PDB entry 6N7T | electron microscopy, 3.90 A resolution | chains F and T of the 7 polymer chains in the assembly

Chain F:
Protein: DNA primase/helicase
From: Enterobacteria phage T7
Notes: EC 2.7.7.-, 3.6.4.12
UniProtKB: P03692 (PRIM_BPT7); numbering as in UniProt (aligned over 1-566)
Chain sequence (566 residues; numbered 1 to 566; the number before each row is that of its first residue):
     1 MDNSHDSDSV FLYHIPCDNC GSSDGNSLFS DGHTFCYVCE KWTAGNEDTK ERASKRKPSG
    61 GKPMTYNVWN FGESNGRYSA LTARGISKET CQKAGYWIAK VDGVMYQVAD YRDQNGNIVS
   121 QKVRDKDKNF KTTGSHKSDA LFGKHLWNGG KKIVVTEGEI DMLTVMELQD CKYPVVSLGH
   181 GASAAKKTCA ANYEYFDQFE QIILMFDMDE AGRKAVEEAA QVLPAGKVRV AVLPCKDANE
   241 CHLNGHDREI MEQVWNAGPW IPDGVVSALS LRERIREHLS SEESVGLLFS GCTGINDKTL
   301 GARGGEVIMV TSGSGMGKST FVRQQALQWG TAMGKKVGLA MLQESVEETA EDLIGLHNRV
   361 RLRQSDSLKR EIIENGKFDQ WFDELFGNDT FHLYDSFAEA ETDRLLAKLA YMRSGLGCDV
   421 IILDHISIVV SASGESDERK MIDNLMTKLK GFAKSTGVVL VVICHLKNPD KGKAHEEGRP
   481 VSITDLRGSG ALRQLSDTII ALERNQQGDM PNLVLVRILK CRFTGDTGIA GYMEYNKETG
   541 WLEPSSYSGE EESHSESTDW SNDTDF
Not modelled in the structure: 1-263, 281-284, 397-405, 430-437, 470-473, 550-566
Differences from the reference sequence: engineered mutation Gln343 (Glu in P03692)
Small-molecule neighbours: dTTP (TTP): Arg493, Gln494, Lys520, Cys521, Arg522, Thr524, Gly525
What the authors report for this chain:
  - mutagenesis - E343Q: abolished catalytic activity (citing earlier work)
  - mutagenesis - E343Q: increased binding to the 25-nt DNA strand (chain T) (citing earlier work)
  - specificity-determining residues: His33 (citing earlier work)

Chain T:
Molecule: 25-nt DNA strand
Sequence (25 nucleotides; row label = number of the first residue in the row; numbering starts at 0):
     0 TGGTCTTTTT TTTTTTTTTT TTTTT
Not modelled in the structure: 0-4, 21-24

How chain F and chain T interact:
Residue-residue contacts (7):
  Lys467(F) - DT19(T)  salt bridge to the phosphate
  Asn468(F) - DT19(T)  phosphate contact
  Asn468(F) - DT20(T)  phosphate contact
  Pro469(F) - DT20(T)  sugar contact
  Leu486(F) - DT19(T)  phosphate contact
  Ser489(F) - DT18(T)  phosphate contact
  Gly490(F) - DT18(T)  hydrogen bond to the phosphate
Interface residues without a listed pair, chain F (8 interface residues in all): Arg439, Gly488
Interface residues without a listed pair, chain T (5 interface residues in all): DT16, DT17

Summary:
Chain F and chain T form an interface of 8 and 5 residues respectively, with 1 hydrogen bond and 1 salt
bridge. Polar pairs include Gly490(F)-DT18(T) and Lys467(F)-DT19(T). Bound to chain F: dTTP. The paper reports
that E343Q of chain F abolishes catalytic activity; the specificity determinant His33(F).
Here chain F is DNA primase/helicase (Enterobacteria phage T7) and chain T is a 25-nt DNA strand. Entry 6N7T
(Structure of bacteriophage T7 E343Q mutant gp4 helicase-primase in complex with ssDNA, dTTP, AC dinucleotide
and ...) was determined by electron microscopy (same publication as 6N7I, 6N7N, 6N7S, 6N7V, 6N7W, 6N9U and 3
further entries).
